PDB entry 7TK6 | electron microscopy, 6.50 A resolution (low resolution: residue-level contacts below are approximate; hydrogen-bond / salt-bridge calls are withheld) | chains A and D of the 27 polymer chains in the assembly

[Chain A]
Molecule: ATP synthase subunit alpha
Source organism: Saccharomyces cerevisiae
Reference sequence: P07251 (ATPA_YEAST); residues 1-510 here correspond to UniProt positions 36-545 (UniProt number = residue number + 35)
Amino-acid sequence (510 residues; each row starts with the number of its first residue):
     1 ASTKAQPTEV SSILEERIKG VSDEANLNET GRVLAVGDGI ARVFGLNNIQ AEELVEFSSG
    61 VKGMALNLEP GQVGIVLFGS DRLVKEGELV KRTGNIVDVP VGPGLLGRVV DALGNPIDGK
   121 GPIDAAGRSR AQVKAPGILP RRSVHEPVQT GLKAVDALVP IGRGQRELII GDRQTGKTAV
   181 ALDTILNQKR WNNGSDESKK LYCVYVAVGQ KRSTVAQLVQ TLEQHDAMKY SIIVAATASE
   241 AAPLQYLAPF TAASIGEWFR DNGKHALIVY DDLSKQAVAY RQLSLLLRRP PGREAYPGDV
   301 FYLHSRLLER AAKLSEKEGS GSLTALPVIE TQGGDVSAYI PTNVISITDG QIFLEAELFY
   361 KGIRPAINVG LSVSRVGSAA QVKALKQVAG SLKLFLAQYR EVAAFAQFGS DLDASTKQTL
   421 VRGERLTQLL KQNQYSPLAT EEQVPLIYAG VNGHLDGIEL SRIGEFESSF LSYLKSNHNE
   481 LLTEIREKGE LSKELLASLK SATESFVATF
Disordered / not traced: 1-8, 408-409, 510
Curated features (UniProtKB/Swiss-Prot):
  - binding site (ATP): Gly171 to Thr178
  - site: Ser372 (Required for activity)
  - modified residue (Phosphoserine): Ser22, Ser143

[Chain D]
Molecule: ATP synthase subunit beta
Source organism: Saccharomyces cerevisiae
Notes: EC 7.1.2.2
Reference sequence: P00830 (ATPB_YEAST); residues 1-478 here correspond to UniProt positions 34-511 (UniProt number = residue number + 33)
Amino-acid sequence (478 residues; numbered 1 to 478; the number before each row is that of its first residue):
     1 ASAAQSTPIT GKVTAVIGAI VDVHFEQSEL PAILNALEIK TPQGKLVLEV AQHLGENTVR
    61 TIAMDGTEGL VRGEKVLDTG GPISVPVGRE TLGRIINVIG EPIDERGPIK SKLRKPIHAD
   121 PPSFAEQSTS AEILETGIKV VDLLAPYARG GKIGLFGGAG VGKTVFIQEL INNIAKAHGG
   181 FSVFTGVGER TREGNDLYRE MKETGVINLE GESKVALVFG QMNEPPGARA RVALTGLTIA
   241 EYFRDEEGQD VLLFIDNIFR FTQAGSEVSA LLGRIPSAVG YQPTLATDMG LLQERITTTK
   301 KGSVTSVQAV YVPADDLTDP APATTFAHLD ATTVLSRGIS ELGIYPAVDP LDSKSRLLDA
   361 AVVGQEHYDV ASKVQETLQT YKSLQDIIAI LGMDELSEQD KLTVERARKI QRFLSQPFAV
   421 AEVFTGIPGK LVRLKDTVAS FKAVLEGKYD NIPEHAFYMV GGIEDVVAKA EKLAAEAN
Disordered / not traced: 1-5, 476-478
Curated features (UniProtKB/Swiss-Prot):
  - binding site (ATP): Gly157 to Thr164
  - modified residue: Thr79 (Phosphothreonine), Thr204 (Phosphothreonine), Ser340 (Phosphoserine)

[Interface between chain A and chain D]
Pairs across the interface (8):
  Leu34(A) with Gly55(D)
  Ala35(A) with His53(D)
  Val36(A) with Gln52(D); His53(D)
  Arg82(A) with Ile33(D)
  Ala238(A) with Gly290(D)
  Ser239(A) with Gly290(D)
  Tyr360(A) with Gln375(D)
Interface residues without a listed pair, chain A (9 interface residues in all): Val84, Gln282
Interface residues without a listed pair, chain D (12 interface residues in all): Leu54, Pro283, Ala286, Thr287, Leu291, Glu376

[In short]
The interface between chain A and chain D involves 9 residues on one side and 12 on the other. From UniProt: 8
ATP-binding residues on chain A; 8 ATP-binding residues on chain D.
Chain A is ATP synthase subunit alpha and chain D is ATP synthase subunit beta, both from Saccharomyces
cerevisiae; the structure, Yeast ATP synthase State 1catalytic(a) with 10 mM ATP backbone model, was
determined by electron microscopy, deposited together with 7TJS, 7TJT, 7TJU, 7TJV, 7TJW, 7TJX and 30 further
entries.
